PDB entry 7PBR | electron microscopy, 3.00 A resolution | chains D and E of the 8 polymer chains in the assembly

Chain D (and E):
Protein: Holliday junction ATP-dependent DNA helicase RuvB
Source organism: Streptococcus thermophilus
Notes: EC 3.6.4.12; chain E of this document is another copy of the same molecule, construct and numbering; everything in this record applies to it too
Reference sequence: A0A2U2MES7 (A0A2U2MES7_STRTR); numbering as in UniProt (aligned over 19-333)
Chain sequence (315 residues; numbered 19 to 333; the number before each row is that of its first residue):
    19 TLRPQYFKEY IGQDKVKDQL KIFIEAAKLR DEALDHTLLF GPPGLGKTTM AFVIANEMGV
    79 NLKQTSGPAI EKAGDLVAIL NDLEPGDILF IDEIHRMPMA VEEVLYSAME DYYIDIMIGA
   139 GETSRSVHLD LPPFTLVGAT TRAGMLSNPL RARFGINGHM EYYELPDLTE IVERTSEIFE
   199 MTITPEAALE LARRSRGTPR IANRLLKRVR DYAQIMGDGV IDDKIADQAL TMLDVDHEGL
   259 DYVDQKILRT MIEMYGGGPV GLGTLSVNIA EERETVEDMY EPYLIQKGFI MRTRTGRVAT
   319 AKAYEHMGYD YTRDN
Unresolved in the structure: 332-333 (chain E: 331-333)
Ion coordination: Mg2+: T66 (together with ATP-gamma-S)
Ligand contacts: ATP-gamma-S (AGS; phosphothiophosphoric acid-adenylate ester): L20, R21, P22, Y28, I29, P61, G62, L63, G64, K65, T66, T67, D110, T159, Y181, I189, P217, R218, N221

Chain D / chain E interface:
Pairs across the interface (25; chain D residue first):
  K33(D) with D252(E), salt bridge
  Q37(D) with M250(E); L251(E)
  I40(D) with I233(E); M234(E), hydrophobic
  F41(D) with R226(E)
  E43(D) with I233(E)
  A44(D) with D229(E); I233(E)
  R48(D) with R228(E); D229(E), salt bridge; Q232(E), hydrogen bond
  D53(D) with R226(E), salt bridge
  R160(D) with E290(E), salt bridge
  G162(D) with E290(E), hydrogen bond (backbone-side chain)
  R169(D) with R222(E), hydrogen bond (backbone-side chain)
  A170(D) with R222(E)
  F172(D) with R222(E), hydrogen bond (backbone-side chain)
  G173(D) with R222(E), hydrogen bond (backbone-side chain); R226(E)
  I174(D) with R226(E)
  H177(D) with Y260(E)
  E179(D) with Y260(E)
  Q304(D) with N286(E)
  M309(D) with L283(E), hydrophobic
Also at the interface, not in a pair above, chain D (23 interface residues in all): L47, A161, N166, I303
Also at the interface, not in a pair above, chain E (18 interface residues in all): E111, Y230, M272, Y273

Overview:
The interface between chain D and chain E involves 23 residues on one side and 18 on the other; the contacts
include 5 hydrogen bonds and 4 salt bridges. Polar pairs include K33(D)-D252(E), R48(D)-D229(E) and
D53(D)-R226(E). Bound to chain D: ATP-gamma-S.
Both chains are Holliday junction ATP-dependent DNA helicase RuvB (Streptococcus thermophilus). Entry 7PBR
(RuvAB branch migration motor complexed to the Holliday junction - RuvB AAA+ state s0-A [t2 dataset]) was
determined by electron microscopy (same publication as 7PBL, 7PBM, 7PBN, 7PBO, 7PBP, 7PBQ and 3 further
entries).
